1UC4 - chains L and E of the 6 polymer chains in the assembly; structure by X-ray diffraction, 1.80 A resolution.

Chain L:
Molecule: diol dehydrase alpha subunit
From: Klebsiella oxytoca
Notes: EC 4.2.1.28
Reference sequence: Q59470 (Q59470_KLEOX); residues 1-554 here = UniProt positions 1-554
Chain sequence (554 residues; row label = number of the first residue in the row):
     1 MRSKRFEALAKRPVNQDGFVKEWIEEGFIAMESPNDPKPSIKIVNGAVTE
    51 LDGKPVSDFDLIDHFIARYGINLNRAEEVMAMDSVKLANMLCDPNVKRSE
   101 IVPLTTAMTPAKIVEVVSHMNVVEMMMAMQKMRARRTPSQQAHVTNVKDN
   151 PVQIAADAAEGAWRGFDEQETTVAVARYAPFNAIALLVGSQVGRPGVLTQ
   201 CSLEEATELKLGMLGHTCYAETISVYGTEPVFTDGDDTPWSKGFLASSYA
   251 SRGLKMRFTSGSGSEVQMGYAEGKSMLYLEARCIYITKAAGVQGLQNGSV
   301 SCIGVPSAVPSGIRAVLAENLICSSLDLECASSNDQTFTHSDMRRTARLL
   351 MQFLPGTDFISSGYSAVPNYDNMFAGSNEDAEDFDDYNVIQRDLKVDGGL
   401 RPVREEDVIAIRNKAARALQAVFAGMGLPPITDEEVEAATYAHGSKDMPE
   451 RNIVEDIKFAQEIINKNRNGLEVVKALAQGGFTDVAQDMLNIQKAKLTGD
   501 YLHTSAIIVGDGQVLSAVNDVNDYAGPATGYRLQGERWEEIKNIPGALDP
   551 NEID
Disordered / not traced: 552-554
Metal / ion sites: K+: Gln-141, Glu-170, Glu-221, Gln-296, Ser-362 (together with s-1,2-propanediol)
Ligand contacts:
  - cyanocobalamin (CNC): Thr-172, Val-173, Ala-174, Ala-176, Ser-202, Leu-203, Glu-204, Glu-205, Thr-222, Ser-224, Tyr-226, Asp-234, Gly-235, Gln-267, Met-268, Ser-301, Cys-302, Gln-336, Met-373, Phe-374, Ala-375
  - s-1,2-propanediol (PGO): His-143, Glu-170, Glu-221, Thr-222, Gln-296, Val-300, Ser-301, Asp-335, Gln-336, Ser-362, Gly-363, Phe-374

Chain E:
Molecule: diol dehydrase beta subunit
From: Klebsiella oxytoca
Notes: EC 4.2.1.28
Reference sequence: Q59471 (Q59471_KLEOX); numbering as in UniProt (aligned over 1-224)
Chain sequence (224 residues; each row starts with the number of its first residue):
     1 MEINEKLLRQIIEDVLSEMKGSDKPVSFNAPAASAAPQATPPAGDGFLTE
    51 VGEARQGTQQDEVIIAVGPAFGLAQTVNIVGIPHKSILREVIAGIEEEGI
   101 KARVIRCFKSSDVAFVAVEGNRLSGSGISIGIQSKGTTVIHQQGLPPLSN
   151 LELFPQAPLLTLETYRQIGKNAARYAKRESPQPVPTLNDQMARPKYQAKS
   201 AILHIKETKYVVTGKNPQELRVAL
Disordered / not traced: 1-46, 223-224
Ligand contacts: cyanocobalamin (CNC): Ile-79, Asp-112, Val-113, Ala-114, Gln-133, Lys-135, Thr-137, Leu-148, Asn-150, Leu-153, Pro-155, Gln-156, Ala-157, Pro-158, Asn-188, Ala-192, Arg-193, Tyr-196, Gln-197, Ser-200

Interface between chain L and chain E:
Residue-residue contacts - 56 pairs, chain L then chain E:
  Gln-16(L) / Lys-195(E)
  Asp-17(L) / Pro-194(E)
  Gly-18(L) / Pro-194(E)  hydrogen bond (backbone-backbone)
  Glu-26(L) / Ile-205(E)
  Glu-26(L) / Lys-209(E)  salt bridge
  Phe-28(L) / Ile-202(E)  hydrophobic
  Val-147(L) / Thr-186(E)
  Ala-174(L) / Thr-186(E)
  Arg-177(L) / Leu-151(E)  hydrogen bond (side chain-backbone)
  Arg-177(L) / Tyr-175(E)  hydrogen bond
  Asp-234(L) / Ser-110(E)  hydrogen bond
  Asp-234(L) / Asp-112(E)
  Asp-234(L) / Phe-115(E)
  Gly-235(L) / Leu-148(E)
  Asp-236(L) / Phe-115(E)
  Asp-236(L) / Pro-147(E)
  Asp-236(L) / Leu-148(E)
  Val-266(L) / Ala-201(E)
  Val-266(L) / Ile-205(E)
  Gln-267(L) / Gln-197(E)  hydrogen bond
  Gln-267(L) / Ser-200(E)  hydrogen bond
  Gln-267(L) / Ala-201(E)
  Gln-267(L) / His-204(E)
  Met-268(L) / His-204(E)
  Gly-269(L) / His-204(E)
  Tyr-270(L) / Thr-208(E)
  Ser-301(L) / Arg-193(E)  hydrogen bond (backbone-side chain)
  Ser-301(L) / Gln-197(E)  hydrogen bond (backbone-side chain)
  Cys-302(L) / Gln-197(E)
  Ile-303(L) / Gln-197(E)
  Gly-304(L) / Gln-197(E)  hydrogen bond (backbone-side chain)
  Val-305(L) / Gln-197(E)
  Gln-336(L) / Arg-193(E)  hydrogen bond
  Thr-337(L) / Gln-190(E)  hydrogen bond (side chain-backbone)
  Thr-337(L) / Met-191(E)
  Thr-337(L) / Arg-193(E)  hydrogen bond (backbone-side chain)
  Thr-337(L) / Pro-194(E)
  Phe-338(L) / Pro-194(E)
  Thr-339(L) / Met-191(E)
  Thr-339(L) / Pro-194(E)
  His-340(L) / Met-191(E)
  His-340(L) / Pro-194(E)
  His-340(L) / Lys-195(E)  hydrogen bond
  Asn-369(L) / Asn-188(E)
  Tyr-370(L) / Asn-188(E)  hydrogen bond (backbone-side chain)
  Tyr-370(L) / Gln-190(E)
  Asn-372(L) / Asn-188(E)  hydrogen bond (backbone-side chain)
  Phe-374(L) / Arg-193(E)  hydrogen bond (backbone-side chain)
  Ala-375(L) / Gln-156(E)
  Ala-375(L) / Asn-188(E)
  Ala-375(L) / Gln-190(E)
  Ala-375(L) / Arg-193(E)  hydrogen bond (backbone-side chain)
  Gly-376(L) / Arg-193(E)  hydrogen bond (backbone-side chain)
  Val-454(L) / Gln-182(E)
  Ile-457(L) / Pro-183(E)  hydrophobic
  Lys-458(L) / Ser-180(E)
Interface residues without a listed pair, chain L (42 interface residues in all): Val-20, Trp-23, Ala-176, Glu-204, Thr-233, Ala-308, Met-373
Interface residues without a listed pair, chain E (32 interface residues in all): Pro-146, Ser-149, Asn-150, Pro-181, Ala-198, Val-211

Overview:
42 residues of chain L and 32 residues of chain E are in contact; the contacts include 18 hydrogen bonds and 1
salt bridge. Polar contacts include Glu-26(L)/Lys-209(E), Arg-177(L)/Leu-151(E) and Arg-177(L)/Tyr-175(E).
Cyanocobalamin is bound between chain L and chain E. Ligands of chain L: s-1,2-propanediol.
Here chain L is diol dehydrase alpha subunit and chain E is diol dehydrase beta subunit, both from Klebsiella
oxytoca. Entry 1UC4 (Structure of diol dehydratase complexed with (S)-1,2-propanediol) was determined by X-ray
diffraction together with 1UC5 from the same study.
